Entry 1RVZ (X-ray diffraction, 2.25 A resolution); this record covers chains A and C of the 6 polymer chains in the assembly.

Chain A (and C):
Molecule: hemagglutinin
Organism: Influenza A virus (A/Puerto Rico/8/34(H1N1))
Notes: chain C of this document is another copy of the same molecule, construct and numbering; everything in this record applies to it too
Reference sequence: Q82766 (Q82766_9INFA); the construct lacks a stretch of the UniProt sequence and is renumbered around it, so the offset changes along the chain: 4-42 = UniProt 17-55; 44-49 = UniProt 56-61; 50-325 = UniProt 63-338
Chain sequence (327 residues; each row starts with the number of its first residue; note: 1 number in that range is skipped by the numbering (no residue carries it; nothing is unmodelled there)):
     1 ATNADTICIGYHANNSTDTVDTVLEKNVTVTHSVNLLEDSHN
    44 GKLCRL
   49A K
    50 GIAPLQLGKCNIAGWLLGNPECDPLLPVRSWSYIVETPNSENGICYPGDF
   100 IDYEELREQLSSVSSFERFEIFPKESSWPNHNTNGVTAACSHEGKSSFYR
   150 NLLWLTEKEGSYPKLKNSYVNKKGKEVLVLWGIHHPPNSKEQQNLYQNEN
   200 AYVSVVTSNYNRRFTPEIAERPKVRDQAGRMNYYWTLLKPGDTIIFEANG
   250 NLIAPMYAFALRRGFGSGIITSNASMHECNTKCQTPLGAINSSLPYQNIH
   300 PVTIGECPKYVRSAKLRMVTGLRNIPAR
Unresolved in the structure: 1-4
Disulfide bonds: Cys-47/Cys-278, Cys-59/Cys-71, Cys-94/Cys-139, Cys-282/Cys-306

Interface between chain A and chain C:
Pairs across the interface (15):
  Asp-98(A) with Asn-208(C)
  Glu-216(A) with Arg-212(C)
  Ala-218(A) with Ser-203(C)
  Glu-219(A) with Lys-165(C), salt bridge; Val-205(C); Ile-244(C)
  Arg-220(A) with Val-205(C); Asn-210(C)
  Pro-221(A) with Val-205(C); Thr-206(C); Thr-242(C); Ile-244(C)
  Val-223(A) with Ser-207(C)
  Arg-229(A) with Thr-206(C), hydrogen bond (side chain-backbone); Ser-207(C)
Interface residues without a listed pair, chain C (12 interface residues in all): Asp-241, Glu-246

In short:
8 residues of chain A and 12 residues of chain C are in contact, with 1 hydrogen bond and 1 salt bridge. Polar
pairs include Glu-219(A)/Lys-165(C) and Arg-229(A)/Thr-206(C).
Both chains are hemagglutinin (Influenza A virus (A/Puerto Rico/8/34(H1N1))). Entry 1RVZ (1934 H1
Hemagglutinin in complex with LSTC) was determined by X-ray diffraction (same publication as 1RU7, 1RUY, 1RUZ,
1RV0, 1RVT and 1RVX).
